PDB entry 3MVD | X-ray diffraction, 2.90 A resolution | chains D and J of the 12 polymer chains in the assembly

Chain D:
Name: Histone H2B 1.1
From: Xenopus laevis
UniProt: P02281 (H2B11_XENLA); residues 1-122 here correspond to UniProt positions 5-126 (UniProt number = residue number + 4)
Amino-acid sequence (122 residues; numbered 1 to 122; the number before each row is that of its first residue):
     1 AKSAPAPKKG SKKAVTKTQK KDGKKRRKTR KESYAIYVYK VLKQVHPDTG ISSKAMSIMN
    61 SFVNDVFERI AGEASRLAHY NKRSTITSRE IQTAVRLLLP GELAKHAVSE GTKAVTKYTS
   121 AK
Unresolved in the structure: 1-28, 122
Curated features (UniProtKB/Swiss-Prot):
  - modified residue: Lys-2 (N6-acetyllysine), Lys-9 (N6-acetyllysine), Ser-11 (Phosphoserine), Lys-12 (N6-acetyllysine), Lys-17 (N6-acetyllysine)
  - glycosylation: Ser-109 (O-linked (GlcNAc) serine)
  - cross-link: Lys-117 (Glycyl lysine isopeptide (Lys-Gly) (interchain with G-Cter in ubiquitin))

Chain J:
Molecule: 147-nt DNA strand
Notes: fragment: 147 BP Widom 601 DNA FRAGMENT (- strand)
Sequence (147 nucleotides; row label = number of the first residue in the row):
     1 ATCGGATGTA TATATCTGAC ACGTGCCTGG AGACTAGGGA GTAATCCCCT TGGCGGTTAA
    61 AACGCGGGGG ACAGCGCGTA CGTGCGTTTA AGCGGTGCTA GAGCTGTCTA CGACCAATTG
   121 AGCGGCCTCG GCACCGGGAT TCTCGAT
Unresolved in the structure: 147

Interface between chain D and chain J:
Residue-residue contacts - 16 pairs, chain D then chain J:
  Thr-29(D) with DC104(J), hydrogen bond to the phosphate
  Arg-30(D) with DC27(J), hydrogen bond to the base; DT28(J), sugar contact
  Tyr-39(D) with DA21(J), hydrogen bond to the phosphate; DC22(J), phosphate contact
  Gly-50(D) with DA21(J), phosphate contact
  Ile-51(D) with DC20(J), sugar contact; DA21(J), hydrogen bond to the phosphate
  Ser-52(D) with DC20(J), phosphate contact
  Ser-53(D) with DC20(J), hydrogen bond to the phosphate
  Arg-83(D) with DA40(J), phosphate contact; DG41(J), salt bridge to the phosphate
  Ser-84(D) with DG39(J), hydrogen bond to the phosphate; DA40(J), hydrogen bond to the phosphate
  Thr-85(D) with DG39(J), hydrogen bond to the phosphate; DA40(J), hydrogen bond to the phosphate
Other interface residues (no listed pair), chain D (11 interface residues in all): Lys-82
Other interface residues (no listed pair), chain J (10 interface residues in all): DG29

In short:
The interface between chain D and chain J involves 11 residues on one side and 10 on the other; the contacts
include 9 hydrogen bonds and 1 salt bridge. Among the polar pairs are Arg-30(D)/DC27(J), Thr-29(D)/DC104(J)
and Tyr-39(D)/DA21(J).
Here chain D is Histone H2B 1.1 (Xenopus laevis) and chain J is a 147-nt DNA strand. Entry 3MVD (Crystal
structure of the chromatin factor RCC1 in complex with the nucleosome core particle) was determined by X-ray
diffraction.
